Entry 2J74 (X-ray diffraction, 2.60 A resolution); this record covers chain A.

Chain A:
Molecule: YVFO
Organism: Bacillus licheniformis
Notes: EC 3.2.1.89
Reference sequence: Q65CX5 (GANA_BACLD); residues 3-399 here correspond to UniProt positions 28-424 (UniProt number = residue number + 25)
Sequence (399 residues; each row starts with the number of its first residue):
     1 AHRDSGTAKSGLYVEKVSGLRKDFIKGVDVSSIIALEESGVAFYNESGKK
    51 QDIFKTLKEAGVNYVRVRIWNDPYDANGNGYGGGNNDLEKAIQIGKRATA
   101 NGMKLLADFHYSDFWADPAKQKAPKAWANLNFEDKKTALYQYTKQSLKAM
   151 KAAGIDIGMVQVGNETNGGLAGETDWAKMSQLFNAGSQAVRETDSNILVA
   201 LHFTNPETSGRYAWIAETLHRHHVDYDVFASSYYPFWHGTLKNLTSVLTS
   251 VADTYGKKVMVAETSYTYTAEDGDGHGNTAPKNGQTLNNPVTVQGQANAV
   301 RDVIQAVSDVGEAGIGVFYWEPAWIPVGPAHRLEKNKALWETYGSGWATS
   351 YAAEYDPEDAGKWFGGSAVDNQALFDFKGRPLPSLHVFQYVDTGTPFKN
Unresolved in the structure: 1-10, 398-399
UniProt features mapped onto this chain:
  - active site: Glu165 (Proton donor), Glu263 (Nucleophile)
  - binding site (substrate): Asp117 to Lys120, Thr204, Asn205, His238, Thr267, Lys282, Asp359
  - binding site (Ca(2+)): Asp272, Asp274, His276, Asn278, Ser367, Asp370
Bound ions: Ca2+: Asp272, Asp274, His276, Asn278, Ser367, Asp370

In short:
Asp272, Asp274, His276, Asn278, Ser367 and Asp370 form the Ca2+ site. UniProt lists active-site residues
Glu165 and Glu263, 10 substrate-binding residues and 6 Ca2+-binding residues.
Chain A is YVFO (Bacillus licheniformis); the structure, Structure of Beta-1,4-Galactanase, was determined by
X-ray diffraction, deposited together with 2CCR.
